Entry 8JWV (X-ray diffraction, 2.90 A resolution); this record covers chain A.

# Chain A
Molecule: E3 ubiquitin-protein ligase parkin
From: Homo sapiens
Notes: EC 2.3.2.31
UniProt: O60260 (PRKN_HUMAN); residues 141-465 here = UniProt positions 141-465
Sequence (325 residues; numbered 141 to 465; the number before each row is that of its first residue):
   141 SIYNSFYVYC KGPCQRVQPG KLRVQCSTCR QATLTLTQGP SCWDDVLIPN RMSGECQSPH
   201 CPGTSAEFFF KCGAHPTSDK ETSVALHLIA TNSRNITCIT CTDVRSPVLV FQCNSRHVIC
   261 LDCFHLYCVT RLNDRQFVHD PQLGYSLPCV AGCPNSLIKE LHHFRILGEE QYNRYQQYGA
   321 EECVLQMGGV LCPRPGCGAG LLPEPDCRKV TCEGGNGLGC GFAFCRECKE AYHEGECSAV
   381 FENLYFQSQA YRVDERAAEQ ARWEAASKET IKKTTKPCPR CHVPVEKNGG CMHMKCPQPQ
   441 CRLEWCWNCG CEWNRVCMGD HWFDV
Disordered / not traced: 354-358, 378-392
Sequence notes: variant C347 (Gln in O60260), N383 (Ala in O60260), L384 (Ser in O60260), Y385 (Gly in O60260), F386 (Thr in O60260), Q387 (Thr in O60260), S388 (Thr in O60260)
Metal / ion sites: Zn2+ site 1: C150, C154, C212, H215; Zn2+ site 2: C166, C169, C196, C201; Zn2+ site 3: C238, C241, C260, C263; Zn2+ site 4: C253, H257, C289, C293; Zn2+ site 5: C332, C337, C352, C360; Zn2+ site 6: C365, C368, H373, C377; Zn2+ site 7: C418, C421, C436, C441; Zn2+ site 8: C446, C449, C457, H461
Swiss-Prot annotation at these positions:
  - zinc finger: S141 to A225 (RING-type 0), C238 to C293 (RING-type 1), N313 to C377 (IBR-type), C418 to C449 (RING-type 2)
  - region: T204 to C238 (SYT11 binding 1), H257 to C293 (SYT11 binding 2), S378 to T410 (REP)
  - active site: C431
  - binding site (Zn(2+)): C238, C241, C253, H257, C260, C263, C289, C293, C332, C337, C352, C360, C365, C368, H373, C377, C418, C421, C436, C441 and 4 more in UniProt
  - modified residue (Phosphothreonine): T175, T217
  - cross-link (Glycyl lysine isopeptide (Lys-Gly)): K349 (interchain with G-Cter in ISG15), K369 (interchain with G-Cter in ISG15)
  - natural variant: K161 (K161N: In PARK2), M192 (M192L: In PARK2; uncertain significance; M192V: In PARK2; uncertain significance), K211 (K211N: In PARK2), C212 (C212Y: In PARK2), T240 (T240M: In PARK2; T240R: In PARK2), C253 (C253Y: In PARK), R256 (R256C: In PARK2 and PARK; uncertain significance), R275 (R275W: In PARK2 and PARK), D280 (D280N: In PARK), G284 (G284R: In PARK2), C289 (C289G: In PARK2), Q311 (Q311R: In a patient with Parkinson disease; uncertain significance), 10 further natural variant entries in UniProt
  - mutagenesis: T175 (T175A: Loss of phosphorylation. Reduced mitochondrial localization; when associated with A-217; T175E: Phosphomimetic mutant. Mostly localizes to the mitochondria; when associated with E-217), T217 (T217A: Loss of phosphorylation. Reduced mitochondrial localization; when associated with A-175; T217E: Phosphomimetic mutant. Mostly localizes to the mitochondria; when associated with E-175), C238 (C238S: Loss of mitochondrial localization), C332 (C332S: Impairs folding of IBR domain), C337 (C337A: Impairs the ability to ubiquitinate SNCAIP), C365 (C365S: Impairs protein folding), W403 (W403A: Decreased autoinhibition and increased E3 activity), C421 (C421A: Impairs the ability of self-ubiquitination and to ubiquitinate SNCAIP), G429 (G429E: Reduced self-ubiquitination), C431 (C431A: Loss of activity; C431S: Impairs the ability to ubiquitinate target proteins. No effect on translocation to mitochondria), H433 (H433N/A: Impaired activity), E444 (E444Q/A: Impaired activity)
From the paper describing this entry:
  - catalytic residues: C431 (citing earlier work)
  - mutagenesis - K211N, E409A, H422A: decreased catalytic activity
  - mutagenesis - K211N: abolished binding to phospho-Parkin
  - mutagenesis - C431F: abolished localization to CCCP
  - mutagenesis - H302A/C431F: abolished localization to mCherry-tagged-Parkin WT
  - mutagenesis - K211N/C431F: decreased localization to mCherry-tagged-Parkin WT
  - mutagenesis - T415N, K416A: abolished catalytic activity
  - mutagenesis - I411A: abolished binding to E2~Ub
  - mutagenesis - I411A: abolished catalytic activity on Ub-VS

# In short
C150, C154, C212 and H215 form the Zn2+ site 1. The Zn2+ site 2 is built by C166, C169, C196 and C201. From
UniProt: active-site residue C431, 24 Zn2+-binding residues and 12 mutagenesis sites. From the paper: the
catalytic residue C431; K211N, E409A and H422A reduce catalytic activity; 9 substitutions were tested in all.
Chain A is E3 ubiquitin-protein ligase parkin (Homo sapiens); the structure, Untethered R0RBR, was determined
by X-ray diffraction.
